1PYX - chains A and B; structure by X-ray diffraction, 2.40 A resolution.

# Chain A (and B)
Name: Glycogen synthase kinase-3 beta
Organism: Homo sapiens
Notes: EC 2.7.1.37; chain B of this document is another copy of the same molecule, construct and numbering; everything in this record applies to it too
UniProt: P49841 (GSK3B_HUMAN); numbering as in UniProt (aligned over 1-420)
Chain sequence (422 residues; row label = number of the first residue in the row; numbers below 1 keep their minus sign (Gly-1 is residue -1)):
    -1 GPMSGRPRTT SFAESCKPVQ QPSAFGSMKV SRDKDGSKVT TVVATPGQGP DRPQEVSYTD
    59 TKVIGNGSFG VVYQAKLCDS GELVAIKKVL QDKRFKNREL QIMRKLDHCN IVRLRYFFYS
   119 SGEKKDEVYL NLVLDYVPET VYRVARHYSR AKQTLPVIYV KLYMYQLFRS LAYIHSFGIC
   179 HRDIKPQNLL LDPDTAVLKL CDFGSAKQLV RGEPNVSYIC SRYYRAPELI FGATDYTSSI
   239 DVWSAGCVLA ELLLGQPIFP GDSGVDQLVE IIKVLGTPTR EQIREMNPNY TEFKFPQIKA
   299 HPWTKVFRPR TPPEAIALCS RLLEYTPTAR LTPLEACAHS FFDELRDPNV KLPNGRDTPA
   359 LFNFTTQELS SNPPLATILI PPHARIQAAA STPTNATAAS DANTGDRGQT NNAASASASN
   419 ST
Not modelled in the structure: -1 to 34, 120-124, 287-290, 387-420 (chain B: -1 to 34, 120-124, 285-290, 384-420)
Construct notes: cloning artifact (-1 to 0)
Bound ions: Mg2+ site 1: Asn186, Asp200 (together with AMP-PNP); Mg2+ site 2: Asp200 (together with AMP-PNP)
Small-molecule neighbours: AMP-PNP (ANP; phosphoaminophosphonic acid-adenylate ester): Ile62, Gly63, Asn64, Gly65, Gly68, Val70, Ala83, Lys85, Val110, Leu132, Asp133, Tyr134, Val135, Thr138, Asp181, Lys183, Gln185, Asn186, Leu188, Cys199, Asp200
Curated features (UniProtKB/Swiss-Prot):
  - active site: Asp181 (Proton acceptor)
  - binding site (ATP): Ile62 to Val70, Lys85
  - modified residue: Ser9 (Phosphoserine), Tyr216 (Phosphotyrosine), Ser389 (Phosphoserine), Thr390 (Phosphothreonine), Thr402 (Phosphothreonine)
  - lipidation: Cys14 (S-palmitoyl cysteine)
  - mutagenesis: Ser9 (S9A: Loss of phosphorylation; abolished inhibition of activity, leading to constitutively active), Cys14 (C14A: Significantly reduced palmitoylation), Lys85 to Lys86 (Abolished serine/threonine-protein kinase activity), Arg96 (R96A: Prevents the phosphorylation of phosphate-primed glycogen synthase), Leu128 (L128A: Abolishes activity toward AXIN1)

# Interface between chain A and chain B
Contacting residue pairs (37; chain A residue first):
  Ser66(A) with Asp264(B), hydrogen bond; Val267(B); Glu268(B); Lys271(B), hydrogen bond (backbone-side chain)
  Phe67(A) with Val267(B), hydrophobic; Pro294(B), hydrophobic; Ile296(B), hydrophobic
  Asp90(A) with Gln295(B)
  Arg92(A) with Gln295(B), hydrogen bond
  Arg96(A) with Lys292(B)
  Tyr216(A) with Ile228(B); Phe229(B), hydrophobic; Gly262(B), hydrogen bond (backbone-backbone); Val263(B), hydrogen bond (backbone-backbone); Leu266(B), hydrophobic; Phe293(B)
  Ile217(A) with Val263(B), hydrophobic
  Cys218(A) with Ser261(B)
  Ser219(A) with Asp260(B)
  Arg220(A) with Asp260(B), salt bridge
  Ile228(A) with Tyr216(B)
  Phe229(A) with Tyr216(B), hydrophobic
  Asp260(A) with Ser219(B); Arg220(B), salt bridge
  Ser261(A) with Cys218(B)
  Gly262(A) with Tyr216(B), hydrogen bond (backbone-backbone)
  Val263(A) with Tyr216(B), hydrogen bond (backbone-backbone); Ile217(B), hydrophobic
  Asp264(A) with Ser66(B), hydrogen bond
  Leu266(A) with Tyr216(B), hydrophobic
  Val267(A) with Ser66(B); Phe67(B), hydrophobic
  Glu268(A) with Ser66(B)
  Lys271(A) with Ser66(B), hydrogen bond (side chain-backbone)
  Phe293(A) with Tyr216(B)
  Pro294(A) with Phe67(B), hydrophobic
  Ile296(A) with Phe67(B), hydrophobic
Also at the interface, not in a pair above, chain A (27 interface residues in all): Gln185, Phe291, Lys292
Also at the interface, not in a pair above, chain B (26 interface residues in all): Arg96, Gln185, Phe291

# Summary
27 residues of chain A face 26 of chain B across their interface, with 9 hydrogen bonds and 2 salt bridges.
Polar pairs include Arg220(A)-Asp260(B), Ser66(A)-Asp264(B) and Ser66(A)-Lys271(B). Bound to chain A: AMP-PNP.
Chain A and chain B are both Glycogen synthase kinase-3 beta (Homo sapiens); the structure, GSK-3 Beta
complexed with AMP-PNP, was determined by X-ray diffraction, deposited together with 1Q3D, 1Q3W, 1Q41 and
1Q4L.
